Entry 5OEA (X-ray diffraction, 3.00 A resolution); this record covers chain A.

Chain A:
Name: Large subunit terminase
Source organism: Deep-sea thermophilic phage D6E
UniProt: E5DV50 (E5DV50_9VIRU); residue numbers follow UniProt; this construct covers 1-417
Amino-acid sequence (420 residues; numbered -2 to 417; the number before each row is that of its first residue; numbers below 1 keep their minus sign (Gly-2 is residue -2)):
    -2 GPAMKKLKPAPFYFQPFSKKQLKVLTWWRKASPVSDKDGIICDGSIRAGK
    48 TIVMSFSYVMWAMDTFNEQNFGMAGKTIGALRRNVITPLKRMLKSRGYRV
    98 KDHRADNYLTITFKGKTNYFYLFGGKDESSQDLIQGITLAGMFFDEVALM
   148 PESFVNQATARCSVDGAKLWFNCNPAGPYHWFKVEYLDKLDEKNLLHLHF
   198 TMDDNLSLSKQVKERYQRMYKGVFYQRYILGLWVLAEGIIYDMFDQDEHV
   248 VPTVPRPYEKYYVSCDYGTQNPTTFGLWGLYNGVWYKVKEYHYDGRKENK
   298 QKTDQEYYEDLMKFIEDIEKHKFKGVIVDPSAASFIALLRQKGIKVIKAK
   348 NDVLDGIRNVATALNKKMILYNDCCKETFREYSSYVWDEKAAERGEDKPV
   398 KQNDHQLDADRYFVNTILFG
Disordered / not traced: -2 to 13
Sequence notes: expression tag (-2 to 0)
Ion coordination: Mg2+: Thr48 (together with ATP-gamma-S)
Residues lining bound ligands: ATP-gamma-S (AGS; phosphothiophosphoric acid-adenylate ester): Phe14, Gln18, Ser42, Ile43, Arg44, Ala45, Gly46, Lys47, Thr48, Ile49, Asn171, Asn202, Ser204, Leu205
Reported in the primary citation:
  - conformationally variable residues (side-chain flip): Arg44, Asn169
  - binding site for ATP-gamma-S: Lys47
  - Mg2+ coordination through a water molecule: Asn169
  - catalytic residues: Arg44, Glu143, Arg158
  - mutagenesis - R44A, E143A, R158A: abolished catalytic activity on ATP

Overview:
Bound to chain A: ATP-gamma-S. From the paper: catalytic residues Arg44, Glu143 and Arg158; R44A, E143A and
R158A abolish catalytic activity on ATP.
Chain A is Large subunit terminase (Deep-sea thermophilic phage D6E); the structure, Structure of large
terminase from the thermophilic bacteriophage D6E in complex with ATP-gamma-S (Crystal form 3), was determined
by X-ray diffraction (same publication as 5OE8, 5OE9, 5OEB and 5OEE).
